5DMF - chains A and B of the 4 polymer chains in the assembly; structure by X-ray diffraction, 2.40 A resolution.

Chain A (and B):
Name: Estrogen receptor
From: Homo sapiens
Notes: fragment: ligand-binding domain; chain B of this document is another copy of the same molecule, construct and numbering; everything in this record applies to it too
Reference sequence: P03372 (ESR1_HUMAN); residues 298-554 here = UniProt positions 298-554
Amino-acid sequence (257 residues; numbered 298 to 554; the number before each row is that of its first residue):
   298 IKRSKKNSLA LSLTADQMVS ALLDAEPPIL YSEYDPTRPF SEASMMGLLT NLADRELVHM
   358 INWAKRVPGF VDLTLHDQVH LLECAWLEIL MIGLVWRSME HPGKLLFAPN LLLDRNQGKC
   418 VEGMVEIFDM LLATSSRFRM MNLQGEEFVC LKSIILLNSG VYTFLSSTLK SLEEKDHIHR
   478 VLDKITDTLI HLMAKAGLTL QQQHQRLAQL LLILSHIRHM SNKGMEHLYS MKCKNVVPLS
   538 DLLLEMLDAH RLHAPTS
Not modelled in the structure: 298-304, 462-469, 549-554 (chain B: 298-305, 460-469, 549-554)
Differences from the reference sequence: engineered mutation S537 (Tyr in P03372)
Residues lining bound ligands: 5DG (4,4'-(2-{3-[(4-fluorophenyl)amino]phenyl}prop-1-ene-1,1-diyl)diphenol): M343, L346, T347, L349, A350, E353, W383, L384, L387, M388, L391, R394, F404, V418, E419, G420, M421, I424, L428, G521, H524, L525, M528, L536, L540

Interface between chain A and chain B:
Residue-residue contacts (55):
  R434(A) with Y459(B); H476(B), hydrogen bond
  I451(A) with L509(B), hydrophobic
  N455(A) with L509(B), hydrogen bond (side chain-backbone); H513(B), hydrogen bond (backbone-side chain)
  S456(A) with H513(B), hydrogen bond (backbone-side chain)
  Y459(A) with A430(B); R434(B); I510(B); H513(B)
  H476(A) with R434(B)
  D480(A) with Q502(B); Q506(B), hydrogen bond
  T483(A) with H501(B); A505(B)
  D484(A) with Q498(B), hydrogen bond; H501(B), salt bridge; Q502(B), hydrogen bond
  I487(A) with H501(B)
  L497(A) with H501(B)
  Q498(A) with D484(B)
  H501(A) with T483(B); D484(B), salt bridge; I487(B); H501(B); L504(B)
  Q502(A) with D480(B); D484(B), hydrogen bond
  L504(A) with H501(B)
  A505(A) with T483(B); L508(B), hydrophobic
  Q506(A) with D480(B), hydrogen bond
  L508(A) with A505(B), hydrophobic
  L509(A) with I451(B), hydrophobic; N455(B); L511(B), hydrophobic
  I510(A) with Y459(B)
  L511(A) with L509(B), hydrophobic
  S512(A) with L511(B); R515(B), hydrogen bond
  H513(A) with N455(B), hydrogen bond (side chain-backbone); S456(B); G457(B); Y459(B); R515(B), hydrogen bond
  R515(A) with S512(B), hydrogen bond; H513(B), hydrogen bond; R515(B); H516(B), hydrogen bond
  H516(A) with R515(B), hydrogen bond; N519(B), hydrogen bond
  N519(A) with H516(B), hydrogen bond; N519(B)
  K520(A) with N519(B)
  H547(A) with K520(B), hydrogen bond (backbone-side chain)
Also at the interface, not in a pair above, chain A (32 interface residues in all): G457, V458, T460, E523
Also at the interface, not in a pair above, chain B (35 interface residues in all): M427, V458, L479, L497, E523, Y526, H547

Overview:
The interface between chain A and chain B involves 32 residues on one side and 35 on the other, with 19
hydrogen bonds and 2 salt bridges. Polar pairs include D484(A)-H501(B), R434(A)-H476(B) and N455(A)-L509(B).
Chain A binds compound 5DG.
Chain A and chain B are both Estrogen receptor (Homo sapiens); the structure, Crystal Structure of the
ER-alpha Ligand-binding Domain in complex with a 4-fluorophenylamino-substituted, methyl triaryl-ethylene
derivative 4,4'-(2-{3-[(4-fluorophenyl)amino]phenyl}prop-1-ene-1,1-diyl)diphenol, was determined by X-ray
diffraction together with 4ZN7, 4ZNH, 4ZNS, 4ZNT, 4ZNU, 4ZNV and 50 further entries from the same study.
